PDB entry 8QDJ | X-ray diffraction, 1.80 A resolution | chain A

# Chain A
Molecule: Ntaya virus methyltransferase
Source organism: Ntaya virus
UniProt: K0BRZ6 (K0BRZ6_9FLAV); residues 6-266 here correspond to UniProt positions 2527-2787 (UniProt number = residue number + 2521)
Sequence (261 residues; each row starts with the number of its first residue):
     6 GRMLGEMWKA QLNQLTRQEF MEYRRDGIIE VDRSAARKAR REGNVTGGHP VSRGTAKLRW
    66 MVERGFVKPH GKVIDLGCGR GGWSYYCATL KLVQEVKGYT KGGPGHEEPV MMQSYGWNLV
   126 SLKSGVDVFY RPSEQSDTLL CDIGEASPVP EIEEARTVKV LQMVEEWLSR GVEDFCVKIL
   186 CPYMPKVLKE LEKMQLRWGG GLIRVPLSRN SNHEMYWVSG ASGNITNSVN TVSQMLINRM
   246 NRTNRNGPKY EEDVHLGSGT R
Ligand contacts: sinefungin (SFG): Ser-57, Gly-59, Thr-60, Gly-82, Cys-83, Gly-84, Arg-85, Gly-86, Gly-87, Trp-88, Tyr-104, Thr-105, Lys-106, His-111, Glu-112, Val-131, Asp-132, Val-133, Phe-134, Asp-147, Ile-148
What the authors report for this chain:
  - binding site for sinefungin: Gly-86

# Summary
Ligands of chain A: sinefungin. From the paper: a binding site for sinefungin at Gly-86.
Chain A is Ntaya virus methyltransferase (Ntaya virus); the structure, Ntaya virus methyltransferase in
complex wih Sinefungin, was determined by X-ray diffraction, deposited together with 8CQH and 7ZIU.
